PDB entry 3J9G | electron microscopy, 3.50 A resolution | chains B and b of the 60 polymer chains in the assembly

== Chain B (and b) ==
Molecule: VipB
Source organism: Vibrio cholerae O1 biovar El Tor str. N16961
Notes: chain b of this document is another copy of the same molecule, construct and numbering; everything in this record applies to it too
UniProt: Q9KN57 (Q9KN57_VIBCH); numbering as in UniProt (aligned over 61-492)
Amino-acid sequence (432 residues; row label = number of the first residue in the row):
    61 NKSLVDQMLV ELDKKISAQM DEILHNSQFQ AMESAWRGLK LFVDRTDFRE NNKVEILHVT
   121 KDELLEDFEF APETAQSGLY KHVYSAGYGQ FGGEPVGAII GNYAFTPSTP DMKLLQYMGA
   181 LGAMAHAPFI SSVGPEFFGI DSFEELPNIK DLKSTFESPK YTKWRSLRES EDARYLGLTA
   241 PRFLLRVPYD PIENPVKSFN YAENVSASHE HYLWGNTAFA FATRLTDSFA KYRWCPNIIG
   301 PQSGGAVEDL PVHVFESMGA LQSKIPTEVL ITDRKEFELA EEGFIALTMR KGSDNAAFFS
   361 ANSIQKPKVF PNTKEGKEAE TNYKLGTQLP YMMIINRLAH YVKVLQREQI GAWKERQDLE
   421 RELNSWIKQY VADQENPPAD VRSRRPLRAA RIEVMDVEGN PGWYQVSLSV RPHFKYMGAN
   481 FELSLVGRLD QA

== Chain B / chain b interface ==
Contacting residue pairs (15):
  Ser168(B) - Ile252(b)
  Ser168(B) - Glu253(b)
  Thr169(B) - Glu253(b)  hydrogen bond
  Pro170(B) - Ile252(b)
  Pro170(B) - Glu253(b)
  Gln176(B) - Asp309(b)
  Pro219(B) - Val314(b)
  Lys220(B) - Val314(b)
  Thr222(B) - Val312(b)
  Thr222(B) - Ser353(b)
  Lys223(B) - Asp309(b)  salt bridge
  Lys223(B) - Leu310(b)  hydrogen bond (side chain-backbone)
  Lys223(B) - Asp354(b)  salt bridge
  Arg225(B) - Gly352(b)
  Ser226(B) - Asp354(b)
Also at the interface, not in a pair above, chain B (11 interface residues in all): Pro167
Also at the interface, not in a pair above, chain b (10 interface residues in all): Leu321

== In short ==
11 residues of chain B face 10 of chain b across their interface, with 2 hydrogen bonds and 2 salt bridges.
Polar contacts include Lys223(B)-Asp309(b), Lys223(B)-Asp354(b) and Thr169(B)-Glu253(b).
Both chains are VipB (Vibrio cholerae O1 biovar El Tor str. N16961). Entry 3J9G (Atomic model of the
VipA/VipB, the type six secretion system contractile sheath of Vibrio cholerae from ...) was determined by
electron microscopy.
